PDB entry 7BVA | X-ray diffraction, 2.30 A resolution | chain A

# Chain A
Name: UDP-N-acetylmuramate--L-alanine ligase
Organism: Mycobacterium bovis (strain ATCC BAA-935 / AF2122/97)
Notes: EC 6.3.2.8
UniProt: P65473 (MURC_MYCBO); residue numbers follow UniProt; this construct covers 1-494
Amino-acid sequence (519 residues; row label = number of the first residue in the row; numbers below 1 keep their minus sign (Met-24 is residue -24)):
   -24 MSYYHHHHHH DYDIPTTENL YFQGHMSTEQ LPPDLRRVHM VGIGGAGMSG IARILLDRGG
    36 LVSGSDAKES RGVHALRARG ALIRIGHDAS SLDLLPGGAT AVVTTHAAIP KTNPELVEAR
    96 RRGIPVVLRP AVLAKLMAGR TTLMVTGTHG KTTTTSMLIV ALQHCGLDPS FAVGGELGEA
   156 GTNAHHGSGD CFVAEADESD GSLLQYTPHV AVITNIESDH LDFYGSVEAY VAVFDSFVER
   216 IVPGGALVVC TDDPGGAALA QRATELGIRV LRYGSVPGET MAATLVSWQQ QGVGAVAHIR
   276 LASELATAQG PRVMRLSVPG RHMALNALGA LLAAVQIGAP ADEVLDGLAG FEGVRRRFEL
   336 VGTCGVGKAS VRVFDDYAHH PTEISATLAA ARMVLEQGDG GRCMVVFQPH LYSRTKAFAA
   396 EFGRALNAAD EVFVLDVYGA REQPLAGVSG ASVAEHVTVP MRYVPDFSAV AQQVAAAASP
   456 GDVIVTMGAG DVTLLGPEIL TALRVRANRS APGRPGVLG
Disordered / not traced: -24 to 3, 484-494
Construct notes: initiating methionine (-24); expression tag (-23 to 0)
UniProt features mapped onto this chain:
  - binding site (ATP): Gly122 to Thr128
Metal / ion sites: Zn2+: His195, His354, His355

# In short
His195, His354 and His355 form the Zn2+ site. Curated annotation (UniProt) lists 7 ATP-binding residues.
Chain A is UDP-N-acetylmuramate--L-alanine ligase (Mycobacterium bovis (strain ATCC BAA-935 / AF2122/97)); the
structure, Crystal structure of UDP-N-acetylmuramic Acid L-alanine ligase (MurC) from Mycobacterium bovis, was
determined by X-ray diffraction (same publication as 7BVB).
